PDB entry 3KDF | X-ray diffraction, 1.98 A resolution | chains D and B of the 4 polymer chains in the assembly

[Chain D (and B)]
Name: Replication protein A 32 kDa subunit
From: Homo sapiens
Notes: chain B of this document is another copy of the same molecule, construct and numbering; everything in this record applies to it too
Reference sequence: P15927 (RFA2_HUMAN); residue numbers follow UniProt; this construct covers 41-172
Chain sequence (132 residues; row label = number of the first residue in the row):
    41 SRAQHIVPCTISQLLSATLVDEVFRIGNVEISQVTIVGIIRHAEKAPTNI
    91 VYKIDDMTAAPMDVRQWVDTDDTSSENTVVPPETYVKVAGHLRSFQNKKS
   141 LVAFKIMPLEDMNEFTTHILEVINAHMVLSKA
Disordered / not traced: 41-44, 109-117 (chain B: 41-44, 109-117, 172)
Construct notes: engineered mutation S41 (Ala in P15927)
Modified positions: Mse97, Mse102, Mse147, Mse152, Mse167 (selenomethionine; parent Met)

[Interface between chain D and chain B]
Residue-residue contacts - 10 pairs, chain D then chain B:
  L160(D) - Mse167(B)  hydrophobic
  L160(D) - V168(B)
  I163(D) - N164(B)
  N164(D) - N164(B)  hydrogen bond
  N164(D) - A165(B)
  N164(D) - V168(B)
  Mse167(D) - E161(B)
  Mse167(D) - N164(B)
  K171(D) - T157(B)
  K171(D) - E161(B)  salt bridge
Also at the interface, not in a pair above, chain D (6 interface residues in all): E161
Also at the interface, not in a pair above, chain B (8 interface residues in all): L160, K171

[Summary]
6 residues of chain D face 8 of chain B across their interface; the contacts include 1 hydrogen bond and 1
salt bridge. Polar pairs include K171(D)-E161(B) and N164(D)-N164(B).
Chain D and chain B are both Replication protein A 32 kDa subunit (Homo sapiens); the structure, X-ray Crystal
Structure of the Human Replication Protein A Complex from Wheat Germ Cell Free Expression, was determined by
X-ray diffraction.
